8JZF - chains c and d of the 25 polymer chains in the assembly; structure by electron microscopy, 2.70 A resolution.

# Chain c
Name: Photosystem I PsaC
Amino-acid sequence (86 residues; numbered 84 to 169; the number before each row is that of its first residue):
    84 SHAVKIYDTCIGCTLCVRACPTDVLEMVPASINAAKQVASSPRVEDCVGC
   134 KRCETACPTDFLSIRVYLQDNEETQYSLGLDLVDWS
Metal / ion sites: 4Fe-4S cluster Fe site 1: C93, C96, C99, C140; 4Fe-4S cluster Fe site 2: C103, C130, C133, C136
Ligand contacts:
  - 4Fe-4S cluster (SF4), molecule 1: V87, A102, C103, P104, T105, V107, L108, C130, V131, G132, C133, K134, R135, C136, V149
  - 4Fe-4S cluster (SF4), molecule 2: C93, I94, G95, C96, T97, L98, C99, M110, A122, A139, C140, P141, T142, S146, I147

# Chain d
Name: Photosystem I PsaD
Amino-acid sequence (218 residues; row label = number of the first residue in the row):
    76 VVAEAIPRPEDLLDSPKFPMFEGSTGGYMSRSTRERHAITWTAKGQAKFE
   126 MPTGGFAIMNQGENLCYFRKKEQCIALGKQLRKMKIENYKIYRLKKDGTV
   176 IFMHPADGVFPEKVNKGRVQVNGRPFTIRGNPQQSELKFTKYQGKGYEAD
   226 PLTTMFVKARVMAFADVPNLFALPQPNMDELVPAEEVDKYTRQEYTTRMM
   276 EALKRVQDDRAAKAAKSL

# How chain c and chain d interact
Contacting residue pairs (88; chain c residue first):
  A86(c) with Y222(d), hydrophobic; E223(d)
  V87(c) with N197(d)
  K88(c) with N197(d); R199(d); Y222(d), hydrogen bond (side chain-backbone); E223(d), salt bridge
  I89(c) with Q195(d); N197(d), hydrogen bond (backbone-backbone); G198(d); R199(d), hydrogen bond (backbone-backbone)
  Y90(c) with R199(d); F201(d); T202(d); I203(d), hydrophobic; N206(d), hydrogen bond
  D91(c) with R199(d), hydrogen bond (backbone-backbone); P200(d); F201(d), hydrogen bond (backbone-backbone)
  T92(c) with T202(d)
  T97(c) with E187(d)
  V100(c) with P186(d); E187(d)
  R101(c) with K154(d), hydrogen bond (backbone-side chain); E187(d)
  A102(c) with K154(d)
  C103(c) with K154(d), hydrogen bond (backbone-side chain)
  P104(c) with E147(d); I150(d); K154(d)
  T105(c) with K146(d), hydrogen bond (backbone-side chain); E147(d)
  D106(c) with K146(d); I150(d); H179(d), salt bridge; P186(d)
  L108(c) with P186(d)
  E109(c) with P186(d); R193(d), salt bridge
  M110(c) with P186(d), hydrogen bond (backbone-backbone); R193(d), hydrogen bond (backbone-side chain)
  V111(c) with R193(d); V194(d); Q195(d)
  P112(c) with V189(d); N190(d); R193(d)
  Q120(c) with V189(d)
  V121(c) with Q195(d)
  A122(c) with Q195(d), hydrogen bond (backbone-side chain)
  S123(c) with V194(d); Q195(d); V196(d), hydrogen bond (side chain-backbone)
  S124(c) with V196(d), hydrogen bond (backbone-backbone); N197(d), hydrogen bond (backbone-side chain)
  P125(c) with V196(d), hydrophobic
  V127(c) with N197(d)
  D129(c) with K146(d), salt bridge; R168(d), salt bridge; M178(d)
  F144(c) with I203(d), hydrophobic
  R148(c) with I203(d)
  Y150(c) with N206(d), hydrogen bond; Y222(d), hydrophobic
  Q152(c) with K220(d); Y222(d), hydrogen bond
  Q158(c) with E110(d), hydrogen bond; R144(d), hydrogen bond
  Y159(c) with E110(d), hydrogen bond; R168(d)
  G162(c) with K145(d), hydrogen bond (backbone-side chain)
  L163(c) with R144(d); K145(d)
  D164(c) with T108(d); R144(d), hydrogen bond (backbone-side chain); K145(d); Q148(d), hydrogen bond
  L165(c) with M104(d), hydrophobic; S107(d), hydrogen bond (backbone-side chain); T108(d)
  V166(c) with T108(d); R144(d), hydrogen bond (backbone-side chain)
  D167(c) with S107(d); T108(d); R109(d), hydrogen bond (side chain-backbone); E110(d), hydrogen bond (side chain-backbone); R144(d), salt bridge
  S169(c) with E110(d), hydrogen bond
Also at the interface, not in a pair above, chain c (43 interface residues in all): R126, L145
Also at the interface, not in a pair above, chain d (37 interface residues in all): K171, A181, K188

# Overview
The interface between chain c and chain d involves 43 residues on one side and 37 on the other; the contacts
include 28 hydrogen bonds and 6 salt bridges. Polar contacts include K88(c)-E223(d), D106(c)-H179(d) and
E109(c)-R193(d). Chain c binds 4Fe-4S cluster.
Chain c is Photosystem I PsaC and chain d is Photosystem I PsaD; the structure, PSI-AcpPCI supercomplex from
Symbiodinium, was determined by electron microscopy, deposited together with 8JW0 and 8JZE.
